Entry 1FJE (solution NMR); this record covers chains A and B.

[Chain A]
Molecule: Snre RNA
Sequence (22 nucleotides; each row starts with the number of its first residue):
     1 GGCCGAAAUCCCGAAGUAGGCC
What the authors report for this chain:
  - contacts within the chain: A8-A14 (hydrogen bond), C10-C11 (pi stacking), C11-A14 (hydrogen bond)

[Chain B]
Name: Nucleolin RBD12
Source organism: Mesocricetus auratus
Notes: fragment: two n-terminal rbd domains
UniProtKB: P08199 (NUCL_MESAU); residues 1-175 here correspond to UniProt positions 295-469 (UniProt number = residue number + 294)
Sequence (175 residues; numbered 1 to 175; the number before each row is that of its first residue):
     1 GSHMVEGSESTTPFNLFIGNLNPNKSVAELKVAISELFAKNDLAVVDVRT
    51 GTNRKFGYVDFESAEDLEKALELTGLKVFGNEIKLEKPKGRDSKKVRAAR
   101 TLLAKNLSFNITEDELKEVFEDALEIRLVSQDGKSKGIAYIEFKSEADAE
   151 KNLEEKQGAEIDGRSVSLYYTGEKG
Construct notes: conflict Gly1 (Lys295 in P08199), Ser2 (Lys296 in P08199), His3 (Gln297 in P08199), Met4 (Lys298 in P08199), Leu37 (Pro331 in P08199)
What the authors report for this chain:
  - conformationally variable residues (order/disorder transition): Thr52 to Lys55
  - binding site for Snre RNA (chain A): Phe17, Val27, Arg49, Thr52, Arg54, Phe56, Tyr58, Glu86, Lys89 to Arg100, Lys105, Arg127, Tyr140
  - mutagenesis - K94A: abolished binding to Snre RNA (chain A)
  - mutagenesis - E86A, K89A, K105A: decreased binding to Snre RNA (chain A)

[Chain A / chain B interface]
Contacting residue pairs (43; chain A residue first):
  A7(A) - Lys95(B)  base contact
  A8(A) - Thr52(B)  base contact
  A8(A) - Lys95(B)  base contact
  U9(A) - Leu103(B)  base contact
  U9(A) - Lys105(B)  base contact
  U9(A) - Val129(B)  sugar contact
  U9(A) - Ile138(B)  base contact
  U9(A) - Tyr140(B)  phosphate contact
  U9(A) - Tyr169(B)  base contact
  C10(A) - Arg127(B)  base contact
  C10(A) - Leu128(B)  sugar contact
  C10(A) - Val129(B)  sugar contact
  C10(A) - Tyr140(B)  base contact
  C11(A) - Lys94(B)  sugar contact
  C11(A) - Arg97(B)  base contact
  C11(A) - Arg127(B)  sugar contact
  C11(A) - Leu128(B)  phosphate contact
  C12(A) - Phe17(B)  base contact
  C12(A) - Phe56(B)  sugar contact
  C12(A) - Lys84(B)  base contact
  C12(A) - Glu86(B)  base contact
  C12(A) - Lys89(B)  base contact
  C12(A) - Lys94(B)  sugar contact
  C12(A) - Arg97(B)  sugar contact
  C12(A) - Arg127(B)  phosphate contact
  G13(A) - Arg49(B)  base contact
  G13(A) - Tyr58(B)  base contact
  G13(A) - Lys89(B)  phosphate contact
  G13(A) - Gly90(B)  phosphate contact
  G13(A) - Ser93(B)  phosphate contact
  A14(A) - Thr52(B)  base contact
  A14(A) - Phe56(B)  base contact
  A14(A) - Asp92(B)  phosphate contact
  A14(A) - Ser93(B)  phosphate contact
  A14(A) - Lys94(B)  phosphate contact
  A14(A) - Lys95(B)  base contact
  A15(A) - Thr50(B)  sugar contact
  A15(A) - Thr52(B)  base contact
  A15(A) - Asn53(B)  base contact
  A15(A) - Ser93(B)  phosphate contact
  G16(A) - Val27(B)  base contact
  G16(A) - Thr50(B)  sugar contact
  G16(A) - Arg54(B)  base contact
Also at the interface, not in a pair above, chain B (30 interface residues in all): Ser26, Pro88, Arg91, Thr171

[Overview]
Chain A and chain B form an interface of 10 and 30 residues respectively. The paper reports a binding site for
Snre RNA (chain A) at Phe17(B), Val27(B) and Arg49(B) among others; E86A, K89A and K105A of chain B reduce
binding to Snre RNA (chain A).
Chain A is Snre RNA and chain B is Nucleolin RBD12 (Mesocricetus auratus); the structure, Solution structure
of nucleolin RBD12 in complex with snre RNA, was determined by solution NMR.
